7WTL - chains C2 and SN of the 19 polymer chains in the assembly; structure by electron microscopy, 3.30 A resolution.

# Chain C2
Molecule: 18S rRNA
Organism: Saccharomyces cerevisiae
Sequence (1800 nucleotides; row label = number of the first residue in the row):
     1 UAUCUGGUUGAUCCUGCCAGUAGUCAUAUGCUUGUCUCAAAGAUUAAGCC
    51 AUGCAUGUCUAAGUAUAAGCAAUUUAUACAGUGAAACUGCGAAUGGCUCA
   101 UUAAAUCAGUUAUCGUUUAUUUGAUAGUUCCUUUACUACAUGGUAUAACU
   151 GUGGUAAUUCUAGAGCUAAUACAUGCUUAAAAUCUCGACCCUUUGGAAGA
   201 GAUGUAUUUAUUAGAUAAAAAAUCAAUGUCUUCGGACUCUUUGAUGAUUC
   251 AUAAUAACUUUUCGAAUCGCAUGGCCUUGUGCUGGCGAUGGUUCAUUCAA
   301 AUUUCUGCCCUAUCAACUUUCGAUGGUAGGAUAGUGGCCUACCAUGGUUU
   351 CAACGGGUAACGGGGAAUAAGGGUUCGAUUCCGGAGAGGGAGCCUGAGAA
   401 ACGGCUACCACAUCCAAGGAAGGCAGCAGGCGCGCAAAUUACCCAAUCCU
   451 AAUUCAGGGAGGUAGUGACAAUAAAUAACGAUACAGGGCCCAUUCGGGUC
   501 UUGUAAUUGGAAUGAGUACAAUGUAAAUACCUUAACGAGGAACAAUUGGA
   551 GGGCAAGUCUGGUGCCAGCAGCCGCGGUAAUUCCAGCUCCAAUAGCGUAU
   601 AUUAAAGUUGUUGCAGUUAAAAAGCUCGUAGUUGAACUUUGGGCCCGGUU
   651 GGCCGGUCCGAUUUUUUCGUGUACUGGAUUUCCAACGGGGCCUUUCCUUC
   701 UGGCUAACCUUGAGUCCUUGUGGCUCUUGGCGAACCAGGACUUUUACUUU
   751 GAAAAAAUUAGAGUGUUCAAAGCAGGCGUAUUGCUCGAAUAUAUUAGCAU
   801 GGAAUAAUAGAAUAGGACGUUUGGUUCUAUUUUGUUGGUUUCUAGGACCA
   851 UCGUAAUGAUUAAUAGGGACGGUCGGGGGCAUCAGUAUUCAAUUGUCAGA
   901 GGUGAAAUUCUUGGAUUUAUUGAAGACUAACUACUGCGAAAGCAUUUGCC
   951 AAGGACGUUUUCAUUAAUCAAGAACGAAAGUUAGGGGAUCGAAGAUGAUC
  1001 AGAUACCGUCGUAGUCUUAACCAUAAACUAUGCCGACUAGGGAUCGGGUG
  1051 GUGUUUUUUUAAUGACCCACUCGGCACCUUACGAGAAAUCAAAGUCUUUG
  1101 GGUUCUGGGGGGAGUAUGGUCGCAAGGCUGAAACUUAAAGGAAUUGACGG
  1151 AAGGGCACCACCAGGAGUGGAGCCUGCGGCUUAAUUUGACUCAACACGGG
  1201 GAAACUCACCAGGUCCAGACACAAUAAGGAUUGACAGAUUGAGAGCUCUU
  1251 UCUUGAUUUUGUGGGUGGUGGUGCAUGGCCGUUCUUAGUUGGUGGAGUGA
  1301 UUUGUCUGCUUAAUUGCGAUAACGAACGAGACCUUAACCUACUAAAUAGU
  1351 GGUGCUAGCAUUUGCUGGUUAUCCACUUCUUAGAGGGACUAUCGGUUUCA
  1401 AGCCGAUGGAAGUUUGAGGCAAUAACAGGUCUGUGAUGCCCUUAGACGUU
  1451 CUGGGCCGCACGCGCGCUACACUGACGGAGCCAGCGAGUCUAACCUUGGC
  1501 CGAGAGGUCUUGGUAAUCUUGUGAAACUCCGUCGUGCUGGGGAUAGAGCA
  1551 UUGUAAUUAUUGCUCUUCAACGAGGAAUUCCUAGUAAGCGCAAGUCAUCA
  1601 GCUUGCGUUGAUUACGUCCCUGCCCUUUGUACACACCGCCCGUCGCUAGU
  1651 ACCGAUUGAAUGGCUUAGUGAGGCCUCAGGAUCUGCUUAGAGAAGGGGGC
  1701 AACUCCAUCUCAGAGCGGAGAAUUUGGACAAACUUGGUCAUUUAGAGGAA
  1751 CUAAAAGUCGUAACAAGGUUUCCGUAGGUGAACCUGCGGAAGGAUCAUUA
Unresolved in the structure: 73-75, 133-135, 489-498, 605-608, 651-683, 707-732, 1147-1765

# Chain SN
Molecule: 40S ribosomal protein S13
Organism: Saccharomyces cerevisiae
Reference sequence: P05756 (RS13_YEAST); residues 1-151 here = UniProt positions 1-151
Amino-acid sequence (151 residues; row label = number of the first residue in the row):
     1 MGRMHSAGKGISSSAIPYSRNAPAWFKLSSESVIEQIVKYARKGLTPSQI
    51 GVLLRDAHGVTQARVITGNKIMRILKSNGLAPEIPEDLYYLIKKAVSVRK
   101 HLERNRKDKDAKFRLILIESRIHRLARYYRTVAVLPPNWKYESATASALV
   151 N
Unresolved in the structure: 1
Swiss-Prot annotation at these positions:
  - modified residue: Ser32 (Phosphoserine)
  - cross-link (Glycyl lysine isopeptide (Lys-Gly)): Lys39 (interchain with G-Cter in ubiquitin), Lys43 (interchain with G-Cter in ubiquitin)

# Chain C2 / chain SN interface
Contacting residue pairs (107; chain C2 residue first):
  U626(C2) - Phe113(SN)  sugar contact
  C627(C2) - Met4(SN)  phosphate contact
  C627(C2) - His5(SN)  hydrogen bond to the phosphate
  C627(C2) - Ile116(SN)  sugar contact
  C627(C2) - Leu117(SN)  sugar contact
  C627(C2) - Ser120(SN)  hydrogen bond to the sugar
  G628(C2) - His5(SN)  salt bridge to the phosphate
  G628(C2) - Ser120(SN)  phosphate contact
  G628(C2) - Arg124(SN)  salt bridge to the phosphate
  U629(C2) - Arg127(SN)  salt bridge to the phosphate
  A812(C2) - Lys76(SN)  hydrogen bond to the phosphate
  U813(C2) - Lys76(SN)  salt bridge to the phosphate
  A859(C2) - Arg73(SN)  hydrogen bond to the base
  U861(C2) - Arg20(SN)  hydrogen bond to the phosphate
  A862(C2) - Ile16(SN)  sugar contact
  A862(C2) - Arg20(SN)  salt bridge to the phosphate
  A862(C2) - Arg64(SN)  salt bridge to the phosphate
  A862(C2) - Lys70(SN)  base contact
  A863(C2) - Ile16(SN)  phosphate contact
  U864(C2) - Ile11(SN)  sugar contact
  G866(C2) - Gly2(SN)  phosphate contact
  G866(C2) - Arg3(SN)  salt bridge to the phosphate
  G866(C2) - Met4(SN)  phosphate contact
  G867(C2) - Arg3(SN)  salt bridge to the phosphate
  G867(C2) - Met4(SN)  hydrogen bond to the phosphate
  G867(C2) - Asp87(SN)  hydrogen bond to the base
  G867(C2) - Arg121(SN)  phosphate contact
  G868(C2) - Ser48(SN)  base contact
  G868(C2) - Asp87(SN)  sugar contact
  G868(C2) - Tyr90(SN)  phosphate contact
  G868(C2) - Arg121(SN)  salt bridge to the phosphate
  A869(C2) - Ser48(SN)  hydrogen bond to the sugar
  A869(C2) - Gln49(SN)  sugar contact
  A869(C2) - Tyr90(SN)  sugar contact
  G877(C2) - Asp110(SN)  hydrogen bond to the base
  G878(C2) - His101(SN)  hydrogen bond to the base
  G878(C2) - Asp108(SN)  hydrogen bond to the sugar
  G878(C2) - Asp110(SN)  sugar contact
  G879(C2) - Asn105(SN)  hydrogen bond to the sugar
  G879(C2) - Lys107(SN)  sugar contact
  G879(C2) - Asp108(SN)  sugar contact
  C880(C2) - Asn105(SN)  sugar contact
  C880(C2) - Lys107(SN)  phosphate contact
  G938(C2) - Arg114(SN)  phosphate contact
  A939(C2) - Phe113(SN)  stacking on the base
  A939(C2) - Arg114(SN)  salt bridge to the phosphate
  C950(C2) - His101(SN)  hydrogen bond to the sugar
  C950(C2) - Arg104(SN)  hydrogen bond to the sugar
  A951(C2) - Ser97(SN)  phosphate contact
  A951(C2) - Val98(SN)  sugar contact
  A951(C2) - His101(SN)  sugar contact
  A952(C2) - Lys94(SN)  phosphate contact
  A952(C2) - Ser97(SN)  hydrogen bond to the phosphate
  A952(C2) - Arg114(SN)  sugar contact
  G953(C2) - Lys94(SN)  salt bridge to the phosphate
  G953(C2) - Arg114(SN)  sugar contact
  G954(C2) - Ser6(SN)  sugar contact
  G954(C2) - Gly8(SN)  phosphate contact
  A955(C2) - Arg3(SN)  salt bridge to the phosphate
  A955(C2) - Gly8(SN)  phosphate contact
  A955(C2) - Lys9(SN)  hydrogen bond to the phosphate
  A955(C2) - Gly10(SN)  hydrogen bond to the phosphate
  C956(C2) - Gly10(SN)  phosphate contact
  C956(C2) - Ile11(SN)  hydrogen bond to the phosphate
  C956(C2) - Ser12(SN)  hydrogen bond to the phosphate
  G957(C2) - Ser12(SN)  phosphate contact
  U958(C2) - Arg55(SN)  hydrogen bond to the sugar
  U959(C2) - Ser14(SN)  phosphate contact
  U959(C2) - Ala15(SN)  sugar contact
  U959(C2) - Pro17(SN)  base contact
  U959(C2) - Arg55(SN)  sugar contact
  U959(C2) - Thr61(SN)  base contact
  U960(C2) - Ser14(SN)  hydrogen bond to the phosphate
  U960(C2) - Ser48(SN)  hydrogen bond to the sugar
  U960(C2) - Gly51(SN)  sugar contact
  U960(C2) - Val52(SN)  sugar contact
  U960(C2) - Arg55(SN)  hydrogen bond to the phosphate
  U960(C2) - Gln62(SN)  hydrogen bond to the phosphate
  U961(C2) - Ser48(SN)  sugar contact
  U961(C2) - Gln62(SN)  phosphate contact
  U961(C2) - Ile71(SN)  phosphate contact
  C962(C2) - Lys70(SN)  phosphate contact
  C962(C2) - Ile71(SN)  phosphate contact
  C962(C2) - Met72(SN)  hydrogen bond to the phosphate
  A963(C2) - Lys70(SN)  salt bridge to the phosphate
  A963(C2) - Tyr128(SN)  sugar contact
  U964(C2) - Tyr128(SN)  hydrogen bond to the phosphate
  U965(C2) - Arg124(SN)  sugar contact
  U965(C2) - Leu125(SN)  sugar contact
  U965(C2) - Tyr128(SN)  sugar contact
  A966(C2) - Met4(SN)  phosphate contact
  A966(C2) - Arg124(SN)  salt bridge to the phosphate
  A967(C2) - Met4(SN)  phosphate contact
  A967(C2) - Arg124(SN)  salt bridge to the phosphate
  A974(C2) - Ile116(SN)  sugar contact
  C975(C2) - Lys109(SN)  phosphate contact
  G976(C2) - Lys109(SN)  phosphate contact
  U1018(C2) - Lys107(SN)  salt bridge to the phosphate
  A1019(C2) - Lys107(SN)  phosphate contact
  C1034(C2) - Gly2(SN)  phosphate contact
  C1034(C2) - Lys9(SN)  salt bridge to the phosphate
  G1035(C2) - Gly2(SN)  hydrogen bond to the phosphate
  G1035(C2) - Lys9(SN)  salt bridge to the phosphate
  C1072(C2) - Ile11(SN)  phosphate contact
  G1073(C2) - Lys9(SN)  sugar contact
  G1073(C2) - Ile11(SN)  phosphate contact
  G1074(C2) - Lys9(SN)  phosphate contact
Other interface residues (no listed pair), chain SN (56 interface residues in all): Ser13, Pro47, Ala63, Glu86, Leu91, Lys112

# In short
Chain C2 and chain SN form an interface of 49 and 56 residues respectively; the contacts include 27 hydrogen
bonds, 18 salt bridges and 1 aromatic stacking contact. Polar pairs include A859(C2)-Arg73(SN),
G867(C2)-Asp87(SN) and G877(C2)-Asp110(SN).
Chain C2 is 18S rRNA and chain SN is 40S ribosomal protein S13, both from Saccharomyces cerevisiae; the
structure, Cryo-EM structure of a yeast pre-40S ribosomal subunit - State Dis-D, was determined by electron
microscopy together with 7WTM from the same study.
